PDB entry 8FPO | X-ray diffraction, 3.00 A resolution | chains A and B of the 3 polymer chains in the assembly

== Chain A ==
Name: Proprotein convertase subtilisin/kexin type 9
From: Homo sapiens
Notes: EC 3.4.21.-; fragment: prodomain residues 1-152
Reference sequence: Q8NBP7 (PCSK9_HUMAN); residue numbers follow UniProt; this construct covers 1-152
Amino-acid sequence (152 residues; numbered 1 to 152; the number before each row is that of its first residue):
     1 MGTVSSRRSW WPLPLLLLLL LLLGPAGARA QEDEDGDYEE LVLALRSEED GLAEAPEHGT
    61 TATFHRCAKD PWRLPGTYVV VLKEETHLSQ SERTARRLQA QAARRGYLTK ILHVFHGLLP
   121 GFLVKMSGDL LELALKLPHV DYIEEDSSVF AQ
Unresolved in the structure: 1-60

== Chain B ==
Name: Proprotein convertase subtilisin/kexin type 9
From: Homo sapiens
Notes: EC 3.4.21.-
Reference sequence: Q8NBP7 (PCSK9_HUMAN); residue numbers follow UniProt; this construct covers 153-692
Amino-acid sequence (540 residues; numbered 153 to 692; the number before each row is that of its first residue):
   153 SIPWNLERIT PPRYRADEYQ PPDGGSLVEV YLLDTSIQSD HREIEGRVMV TDFENVPEED
   213 GTRFHRQASK CDSHGTHLAG VVSGRDAGVA KGASMRSLRV LNCQGKGTVS GTLIGLEFIR
   273 KSQLVQPVGP LVVLLPLAGG YSRVLNAACQ RLARAGVVLV TAAGNFRDDA CLYSPASAPE
   333 VITVGATNAQ DQPVTLGTLG TNFGRCVDLF APGEDIIGAS SDCSTCFVSQ SGTSQAAAHV
   393 AGIAAMMLSA EPELTLAELR QRLIHFSAKD VINEAWFPED QRVLTPNLVA ALPPSTHGAG
   453 WQLFCRTVWS AHSGPTRMAT AIARCAPDEE LLSCSSFSRS GKRRGERMEA QGGKLVCRAH
   513 NAFGGEGVYA IARCCLLPQA NCSVHTAPPA EASMGTRVHC HQQGHVLTGC SSHWEVEDLG
   573 THKPPVLRPR GQPNQCVGHR EASIHASCCH APGLECKVKE HGIPAPQEQV TVACEEGWTL
   633 TGCSALPGTS HVLGAYAVDN TCVVRSRDVS TTGSTSEEAV TAVAICCRSR HLAQASQELQ
Unresolved in the structure: 168-175, 213-219, 450-451, 543-546, 554-556, 572-584, 617-618, 640-641, 660-670, 682-692
Differences from the reference sequence: variant Ile474 (Val in Q8NBP7), Glu670 (Gly in Q8NBP7)
Disulfide bonds: Cys223-Cys255, Cys323-Cys358, Cys375-Cys378, Cys457-Cys527, Cys477-Cys526, Cys486-Cys509, Cys534-Cys601, Cys552-Cys600, Cys562-Cys588, Cys608-Cys679, Cys626-Cys678, Cys635-Cys654
Bound ions: Ca2+ near Val333 (its only coordinating residue here)

== How chain A and chain B interact ==
Residue-residue contacts - 59 pairs, chain A then chain B:
  Thr63(A) - Arg295(B)  hydrogen bond
  His65(A) - Arg295(B)  hydrogen bond
  Lys69(A) - Asp320(B)  salt bridge
  Lys69(A) - Tyr325(B)  hydrogen bond
  Trp72(A) - Gly291(B)
  Trp72(A) - Gly292(B)
  Trp72(A) - Phe318(B)  hydrophobic
  Leu74(A) - Thr260(B)
  Val81(A) - Val296(B)  hydrophobic
  Glu84(A) - Arg303(B)  salt bridge
  His113(A) - Ile266(B)
  His113(A) - Glu269(B)  salt bridge
  Phe115(A) - Leu265(B)  hydrophobic
  Phe115(A) - Ile266(B)  hydrophobic
  Phe115(A) - Glu269(B)
  His116(A) - Glu269(B)  hydrogen bond (backbone-side chain)
  His116(A) - Lys273(B)
  Gly117(A) - Arg272(B)
  Leu118(A) - Leu268(B)
  Leu118(A) - Glu269(B)
  Leu118(A) - Arg303(B)  hydrogen bond (backbone-side chain)
  Leu118(A) - Leu304(B)
  Leu119(A) - Val296(B)  hydrophobic
  Leu123(A) - Ser262(B)
  Tyr142(A) - Arg295(B)
  Tyr142(A) - Val296(B)
  Tyr142(A) - Ala299(B)
  Glu144(A) - Ser294(B)  hydrogen bond
  Glu144(A) - Arg295(B)  hydrogen bond (side chain-backbone)
  Glu144(A) - Val296(B)  hydrogen bond (side chain-backbone)
  Asp146(A) - Thr260(B)
  Asp146(A) - Val261(B)  hydrogen bond (side chain-backbone)
  Asp146(A) - Ser262(B)  hydrogen bond
  Ser147(A) - Thr260(B)
  Ser147(A) - Val261(B)  hydrogen bond (backbone-backbone)
  Ser148(A) - Gly259(B)
  Ser148(A) - Gly291(B)
  Val149(A) - Lys258(B)
  Val149(A) - Gly259(B)  hydrogen bond (backbone-backbone)
  Val149(A) - Thr260(B)
  Val149(A) - Thr264(B)
  Val149(A) - Ala290(B)
  Phe150(A) - Gly257(B)
  Phe150(A) - Lys258(B)
  Phe150(A) - Leu289(B)
  Phe150(A) - Ala290(B)  hydrogen bond (backbone-backbone)
  Ala151(A) - His226(B)
  Ala151(A) - Leu253(B)  hydrophobic
  Ala151(A) - Gly257(B)  hydrogen bond (backbone-backbone)
  Ala151(A) - Pro288(B)
  Gln152(A) - His226(B)  hydrogen bond (backbone-side chain)
  Gln152(A) - Pro288(B)  hydrogen bond (backbone-backbone)
  Gln152(A) - Leu289(B)
  Gln152(A) - Ala290(B)
  Gln152(A) - Gly316(B)
  Gln152(A) - Asn317(B)  hydrogen bond (side chain-backbone)
  Gln152(A) - Gly384(B)
  Gln152(A) - Thr385(B)  hydrogen bond (backbone-backbone)
  Gln152(A) - Ser386(B)  hydrogen bond (backbone-backbone)
Interface residues without a listed pair, chain A (26 interface residues in all): Cys67, Val79, Val114
Interface residues without a listed pair, chain B (37 interface residues in all): Ala300, Ala314, Gln387

== In short ==
26 residues of chain A face 37 of chain B across their interface, with 19 hydrogen bonds and 3 salt bridges.
Polar pairs include Lys69(A)-Asp320(B), Glu84(A)-Arg303(B) and His113(A)-Glu269(B).
Chain A is Proprotein convertase subtilisin/kexin type 9 and chain B is Proprotein convertase subtilisin/kexin
type 9, both from Homo sapiens; the structure, PCSK9 in complex with an inhibitor, was determined by X-ray
diffraction together with 8FPQ, 8FVL, 8FVM, 8FVN, 8FVO, 8FVP and 8FVQ from the same study.
